PDB entry 6CHB | X-ray diffraction, 6.80 A resolution (low resolution: residue-level contacts below are approximate; hydrogen-bond / salt-bridge calls are withheld) | chains I and L of the 18 polymer chains in the assembly

Chain I:
Molecule: BG18 Heavy Chain
From: Homo sapiens
Chain sequence (241 residues; numbered 1 to 241; the number before each row is that of its first residue):
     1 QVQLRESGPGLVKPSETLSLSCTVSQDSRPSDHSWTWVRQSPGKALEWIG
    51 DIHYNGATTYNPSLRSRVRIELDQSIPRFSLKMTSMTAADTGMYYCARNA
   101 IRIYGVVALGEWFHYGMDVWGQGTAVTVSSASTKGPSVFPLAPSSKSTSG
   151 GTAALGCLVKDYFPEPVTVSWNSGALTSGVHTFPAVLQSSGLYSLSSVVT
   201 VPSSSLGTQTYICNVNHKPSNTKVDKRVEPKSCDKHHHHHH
Disordered / not traced: 1, 147-150, 233-241

Chain L:
Molecule: BG18 Light Chain
From: Homo sapiens
Chain sequence (215 residues; each row starts with the number of its first residue):
     1 WASSELTQPPSVSVSPGQTARITCSGAPLTSRFTYWYRQKPGQAPVLIIS
    51 RSSQRSSGWSGRFSASWSGTTVTLTIRGVQADDEADYYCQSSDTSDSYKM
   101 FGGGTKLTVLGQPAAAPSVTLFPPSSEELQANKATLVCLISDFYPGAVTV
   151 AWKADSSPVKAGVETTTPSKQSNNKYAASSYLSLTPEQWKSHKSYSCQVT
   201 HEGSTVEKTVAPTEC
Disordered / not traced: 1-4, 55-60
Disulfides: C24-C89, C138-C197

Chain I / chain L interface:
Pairs across the interface (66):
  V38(I) with F101(L)
  Q40(I) with Q39(L); Y88(L)
  K44(I) with Y88(L)
  A45(I) with G102(L); G103(L)
  L46(I) with Q39(L); P45(L); Y88(L); F101(L)
  E47(I) with M100(L)
  W48(I) with Y98(L); K99(L); M100(L); F101(L)
  D51(I) with K99(L)
  T59(I) with S97(L); K99(L)
  Y60(I) with Y98(L)
  P62(I) with Y98(L)
  Y95(I) with Q39(L)
  N99(I) with K99(L)
  R102(I) with S52(L)
  F113(I) with Q54(L)
  H114(I) with Y35(L); R51(L)
  Y115(I) with L47(L); I49(L); S50(L); S52(L)
  G116(I) with Y37(L); L47(L)
  M117(I) with Y37(L); L47(L); Q90(L); F101(L)
  D118(I) with L47(L)
  W120(I) with A44(L); P45(L)
  F139(I) with S125(L); E128(L)
  P140(I) with S125(L)
  L141(I) with F122(L)
  A142(I) with F122(L)
  S145(I) with C215(L)
  L158(I) with V137(L)
  D161(I) with K133(L)
  H181(I) with S141(L); D142(L); Q171(L)
  F183(I) with L139(L); I140(L); S141(L); A177(L)
  P184(I) with T166(L); S169(L); S179(L); Y181(L)
  A185(I) with T166(L)
  V186(I) with E164(L); T166(L); Y181(L)
  L195(I) with Y181(L)
  S196(I) with Y181(L)
  K226(I) with E127(L)
  S232(I) with C215(L)
Interface residues without a listed pair, chain I (42 interface residues in all): N61, Y104, G121, K160, S194
Interface residues without a listed pair, chain L (43 interface residues in all): Q43, S53, T135, T167, A178

Summary:
42 residues of chain I and 43 residues of chain L are in contact.
Chain I is BG18 Heavy Chain and chain L is BG18 Light Chain, both from Homo sapiens; the structure, Crystal
structure of a natively-glycosylated BG505 SOSIP.664 HIV-1 Envelope Trimer in complex with the
broadly-neutralizing antibodies ..., was determined by X-ray diffraction (same publication as 6CH7, 6CH8 and
6CH9).
